PDB entry 3WHM | X-ray diffraction, 1.85 A resolution | chains A and E of the 4 polymer chains in the assembly

[Chain A (and E)]
Protein: Hemoglobin subunit alpha
Source organism: Homo sapiens
Notes: chain E of this document is another copy of the same molecule, construct and numbering; everything in this record applies to it too
UniProt: P69905 (HBA_HUMAN); residues 1-141 here correspond to UniProt positions 2-142 (UniProt number = residue number + 1)
Sequence (141 residues; numbered 1 to 141; the number before each row is that of its first residue):
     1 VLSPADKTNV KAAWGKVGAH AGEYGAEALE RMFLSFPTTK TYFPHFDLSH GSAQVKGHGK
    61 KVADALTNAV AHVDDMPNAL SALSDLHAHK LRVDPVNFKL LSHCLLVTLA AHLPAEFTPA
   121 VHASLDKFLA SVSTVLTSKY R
Disordered / not traced: 141
Metal / ion sites: heme Fe: H87 (together with oxygen molecule)
Small-molecule neighbours:
  - heme (HEM): M32, T39, Y42, F43, H45, F46, H58, K61, V62, A65, L66, L83, L86, H87, L91, V93, N97, F98, L101, V132, L136
  - 1,4,7,10,13,16-hexaoxacyclooctadecane (O4B): F33, L34, P37, K40, L48
  - oxygen molecule (OXY): L29, F43, H58, V62, H87
Swiss-Prot annotation at these positions:
  - binding site (O2): H58
  - binding site (heme b): H87
  - site: T8, N9 (Microbial infection: Cleavage), K11 (Not glycated), A13, W14 (Microbial infection: Cleavage), Y24, G25 (Microbial infection: Cleavage), L29, E30 (Microbial infection: Cleavage), H45, F46 (Microbial infection: Cleavage), D47, L48 (Microbial infection: Cleavage), S52, A53 (Microbial infection: Cleavage), V55, K56 (Microbial infection: Cleavage), K56 (Not glycated), G59, K60 (Microbial infection: Cleavage), K60 (Not glycated), K90 (Not glycated), L91, R92 (Microbial infection: Cleavage), K99 (Not glycated), L106, V107 (Microbial infection: Cleavage), T108, L109 (Microbial infection: Cleavage), V121, H122 (Microbial infection: Cleavage), S133, T134 (Microbial infection: Cleavage)
  - modified residue: S3 (Phosphoserine), K7 (N6-succinyllysine), T8 (Phosphothreonine), K11 (N6-succinyllysine), K16 (N6-acetyllysine), Y24 (Phosphotyrosine), S35 (Phosphoserine), K40 (N6-succinyllysine), S49 (Phosphoserine), S102 (Phosphoserine), T108 (Phosphothreonine), S124 (Phosphoserine), S131 (Phosphoserine), T134 (Phosphothreonine), T137 (Phosphothreonine), S138 (Phosphoserine)
  - glycosylation (N-linked (Glc) (glycation) lysine): K7, K16, K40, K61

[Chain A / chain E interface]
Residue-residue contacts - 15 pairs, chain A then chain E:
  V1(A) with S138(E), hydrogen bond (backbone-side chain); Y140(E), hydrophobic
  L2(A) with Y140(E)
  S3(A) with K139(E); Y140(E)
  P4(A) with Y140(E)
  K127(A) with K139(E), hydrogen bond (side chain-backbone)
  V135(A) with V1(E), hydrophobic
  S138(A) with V1(E), hydrogen bond (side chain-backbone)
  K139(A) with S3(E); K127(E), hydrogen bond (backbone-side chain)
  Y140(A) with V1(E), hydrophobic; L2(E); S3(E); P4(E)
Interface residues without a listed pair, chain A (12 interface residues in all): D6, P77, T134
Interface residues without a listed pair, chain E (12 interface residues in all): D6, P77, T134, V135

[In short]
The chain A/chain E interface involves 12 residues from each chain; the contacts include 4 hydrogen bonds.
Polar pairs include V1(A)-S138(E) and K127(A)-K139(E). Chain A binds heme,
1,4,7,10,13,16-hexaoxacyclooctadecane and oxygen molecule. From UniProt: O2-binding residue H58(A) and heme
b-binding residue H87(A) on chain A.
Both chains are Hemoglobin subunit alpha (Homo sapiens). Entry 3WHM (Structure of Hemoglobin Complex with
18-crown-6) was determined by X-ray diffraction (same publication as 3WH0 and 3WUR).
